5WKE - chains A and B; structure by X-ray diffraction, 1.69 A resolution.

Chain A:
Molecule: T-cell surface glycoprotein CD1b
From: Homo sapiens
UniProtKB: P29016 (CD1B_HUMAN); residues 2-278 here correspond to UniProt positions 20-296 (UniProt number = residue number + 18)
Sequence (300 residues; numbered 2 to 301; the number before each row is that of its first residue):
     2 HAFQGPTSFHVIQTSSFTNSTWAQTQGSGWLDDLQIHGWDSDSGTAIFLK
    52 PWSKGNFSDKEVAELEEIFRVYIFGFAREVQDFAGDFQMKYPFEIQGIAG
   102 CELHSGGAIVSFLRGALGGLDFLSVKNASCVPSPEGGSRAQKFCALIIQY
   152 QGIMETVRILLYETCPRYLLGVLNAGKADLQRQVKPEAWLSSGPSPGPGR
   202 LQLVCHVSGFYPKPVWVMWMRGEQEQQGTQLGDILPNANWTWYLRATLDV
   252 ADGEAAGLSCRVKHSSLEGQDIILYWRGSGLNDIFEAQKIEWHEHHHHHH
Unresolved in the structure: 2-3, 283-301
Construct notes: expression tag (279-301)
Curated features (UniProtKB/Swiss-Prot):
  - glycosylation (N-linked (GlcNAc...) asparagine): Asn20, Asn57, Asn128, Asn240
Disulfides: Cys102-Cys166, Cys131-Cys145, Cys206-Cys261
Covalently attached groups: N-acetylglucosamine (NAG) linked to Asn20, Asn128; glycan linked to Asn57

Chain B:
Molecule: Beta-2-microglobulin
From: Homo sapiens
UniProtKB: P61769 (B2MG_HUMAN); residues 3-101 here correspond to UniProt positions 21-119 (UniProt number = residue number + 18)
Sequence (99 residues; row label = number of the first residue in the row):
     3 IQRTPKIQVYSRHPAENGKSNFLNCYVSGFHPSDIEVDLLKNGERIEKVE
    53 HSDLSFSKDWSFYLLYYTEFTPTEKDEYACRVNHVTLSQPKIVKWDRDM
Curated features (UniProtKB/Swiss-Prot):
  - modified residue: Gln4 (Pyrrolidone carboxylic acid)
  - glycosylation: Ile3 (N-linked (Glc) (glycation) isoleucine), Lys21 (N-linked (Glc) (glycation) lysine), Lys43 (N-linked (Glc) (glycation) lysine), Lys50 (N-linked (Glc) (glycation) lysine), Lys60 (N-linked (Glc) (glycation) lysine), Lys93 (N-linked (Glc) (glycation) lysine), Lys96 (N-linked (Glc) (glycation) lysine)
Disulfides: Cys27-Cys82

Interface between chain A and chain B:
Contacting residue pairs (57; chain A residue first):
  Ile13(A) with Leu56(B); Ser57(B); Phe58(B), hydrophobic
  Gln14(A) with Phe58(B)
  Thr15(A) with Ser35(B); Leu56(B); Phe58(B); Phe64(B)
  Ser17(A) with Ser35(B)
  Gln27(A) with Ser35(B); Leu56(B)
  Ser29(A) with Leu56(B)
  Trp31(A) with Asp55(B); Leu56(B); Ser57(B)
  Gln36(A) with Asp55(B), hydrogen bond
  Glu95(A) with His33(B); Pro34(B); Ser35(B), hydrogen bond; Phe64(B)
  Gln97(A) with His33(B), hydrogen bond; Phe58(B); Trp62(B), hydrogen bond (side chain-backbone); Phe64(B)
  Gly98(A) with Phe58(B)
  Ile99(A) with Trp62(B), hydrophobic
  Arg115(A) with Lys60(B); Trp62(B)
  Gly116(A) with Trp62(B)
  Ala117(A) with Trp62(B), hydrophobic
  Gly119(A) with His33(B)
  Gly120(A) with Arg5(B), hydrogen bond (backbone-side chain); His33(B), hydrogen bond (backbone-side chain); Asp61(B); Trp62(B)
  Asp122(A) with Trp62(B), hydrogen bond
  Glu188(A) with Arg14(B), salt bridge; His15(B), salt bridge; Pro16(B)
  Trp190(A) with Arg14(B); Pro16(B)
  Ser193(A) with Asp100(B)
  Ser209(A) with Arg14(B), hydrogen bond (side chain-backbone)
  Gly210(A) with Arg14(B)
  Leu236(A) with Gln10(B); Tyr12(B); Tyr28(B), hydrophobic
  Pro237(A) with Tyr12(B), hydrogen bond (backbone-side chain); Tyr28(B), hydrophobic; Leu67(B)
  Asn238(A) with Arg14(B); Asn26(B), hydrogen bond; Leu67(B)
  Ala239(A) with Tyr69(B), hydrophobic
  Tyr244(A) with Tyr12(B), hydrophobic; Ser13(B)
  Arg246(A) with Met101(B), hydrogen bond (side chain-backbone)
Interface residues without a listed pair, chain A (34 interface residues in all): Asp34, Gly39, Leu121, His207, Thr242
Interface residues without a listed pair, chain B (27 interface residues in all): Ile3, Phe24, Tyr65

In short:
Chain A and chain B form an interface of 34 and 27 residues respectively, with 11 hydrogen bonds and 2 salt
bridges. Polar contacts include Glu188(A)-Arg14(B), Glu188(A)-His15(B) and Gln36(A)-Asp55(B).
Here chain A is T-cell surface glycoprotein CD1b and chain B is Beta-2-microglobulin, both from Homo sapiens.
Entry 5WKE (Crystal Structure of Human CD1b in Complex with PS) was determined by X-ray diffraction together
with 5WKG, 5WKI, 5WL1 and 5WJO from the same study.
